Entry 6LHP (electron microscopy, 3.30 A resolution); this record covers chains A and D of the 6 polymer chains in the assembly.

[Chain A]
Protein: VP1 protein
Source organism: Coxsackievirus A16
UniProt: A0A2S1BJ89 (A0A2S1BJ89_9ENTO); residues 1-297 here correspond to UniProt positions 566-862 (UniProt number = residue number + 565)
Amino-acid sequence (297 residues; row label = number of the first residue in the row):
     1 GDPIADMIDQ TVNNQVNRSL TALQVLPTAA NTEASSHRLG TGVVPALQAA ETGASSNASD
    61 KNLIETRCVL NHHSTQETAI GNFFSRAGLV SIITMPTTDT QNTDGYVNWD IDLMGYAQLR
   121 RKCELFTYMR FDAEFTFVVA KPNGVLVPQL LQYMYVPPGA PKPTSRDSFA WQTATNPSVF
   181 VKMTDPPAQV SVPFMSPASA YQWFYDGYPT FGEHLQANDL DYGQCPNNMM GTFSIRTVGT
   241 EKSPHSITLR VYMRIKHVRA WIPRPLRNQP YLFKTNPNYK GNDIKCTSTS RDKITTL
Disordered / not traced: 1, 10-16, 97-101
Residues lining bound ligands: sphingosine (SPH): Ile111, Asp112, Leu113, Met114, Phe135, Phe137, Tyr153, Tyr155, Val179, Val190, Val192, Met195, Tyr201, Trp203, Asn228, Met230, Phe233

[Chain D]
Protein: VP4 protein
Source organism: Coxsackievirus A16
UniProt: A5HX42 (A5HX42_9ENTO); numbering as in UniProt (aligned over 1-69)
Amino-acid sequence (69 residues; numbered 1 to 69; the number before each row is that of its first residue):
     1 MGSQVSTQRS GSHENSNSAS EGSTINYTTI NYYKDAYAAS AGRQDMSQDP KKFTDPVMDV
    61 IHEMAPPLK
Disordered / not traced: 1-11

[Chain A / chain D interface]
Contacting residue pairs (49):
  Leu20(A) - Val57(D)
  Thr21(A) - Asp49(D)  hydrogen bond
  Thr21(A) - Lys51(D)
  Thr21(A) - Lys52(D)
  Ala22(A) - Asp49(D)
  Leu23(A) - Gln48(D)
  Leu23(A) - Asp49(D)
  Gln24(A) - Ser47(D)
  Gln24(A) - Gln48(D)  hydrogen bond (backbone-backbone)
  Val25(A) - Met46(D)
  Val25(A) - Ser47(D)
  Leu26(A) - Met46(D)  hydrogen bond (backbone-backbone)
  Leu26(A) - Gln48(D)
  Pro27(A) - Met46(D)  hydrophobic
  Arg38(A) - Met64(D)
  Val43(A) - Met64(D)
  Val44(A) - Glu63(D)
  Val44(A) - Met64(D)  hydrogen bond (backbone-backbone)
  Pro45(A) - Glu63(D)
  Pro45(A) - Met64(D)  hydrophobic
  Leu47(A) - Pro67(D)
  Gln48(A) - Pro67(D)
  Ala49(A) - Pro67(D)
  Ala49(A) - Leu68(D)  hydrophobic
  Ala54(A) - Thr54(D)
  Ala54(A) - Asp55(D)
  Ser55(A) - Thr54(D)  hydrogen bond (backbone-backbone)
  Ser55(A) - Asp55(D)  hydrogen bond (backbone-side chain)
  Asn57(A) - His62(D)
  Asn57(A) - Glu63(D)
  Gln76(A) - Arg43(D)
  Gln76(A) - Gln44(D)  hydrogen bond (side chain-backbone)
  Gln76(A) - Met46(D)
  Gly81(A) - Gln44(D)
  Asn82(A) - Gln44(D)  hydrogen bond
  Arg130(A) - Ala19(D)  hydrogen bond (side chain-backbone)
  Phe131(A) - Ala19(D)
  Asp132(A) - Ala19(D)
  Asp132(A) - Tyr37(D)
  Ser191(A) - Tyr37(D)  hydrogen bond (side chain-backbone)
  Ser191(A) - Ala38(D)
  Pro193(A) - Tyr37(D)
  Lys256(A) - Tyr37(D)
  Lys256(A) - Ala38(D)
  Lys256(A) - Ala39(D)  hydrogen bond (side chain-backbone)
  His257(A) - Ser18(D)
  His257(A) - Ala19(D)
  His257(A) - Ser40(D)
  Pro263(A) - Phe53(D)
Also at the interface, not in a pair above, chain A (37 interface residues in all): Thr52, Gly53, Asn62, Thr75, Ala79, Val192, Phe194, Arg259
Also at the interface, not in a pair above, chain D (29 interface residues in all): Ser20, Ser23, Pro56, Ile61, Ala65, Pro66

[Overview]
37 residues of chain A face 29 of chain D across their interface; the contacts include 11 hydrogen bonds.
Among the polar pairs are Thr21(A)-Asp49(D), Ser55(A)-Asp55(D) and Gln76(A)-Gln44(D). Chain A binds
sphingosine.
Chain A is VP1 protein and chain D is VP4 protein, both from Coxsackievirus A16; the structure, The cryo-EM
structure of coxsackievirus A16 mature virion in complex with Fab 14B10, was determined by electron
microscopy, deposited together with 6LHA, 6LHB, 6LHC, 6LHK, 6LHL and 6LHO.
